PDB entry 8I03 | electron microscopy, 3.20 A resolution | chains A and C of the 11 polymer chains in the assembly

== Chain A ==
Name: Paired amphipathic helix protein pst1
From: Schizosaccharomyces pombe
UniProt: Q09750 (PST1_SCHPO); residue numbers follow UniProt; this construct covers 1-1522
Amino-acid sequence (1522 residues; each row starts with the number of its first residue):
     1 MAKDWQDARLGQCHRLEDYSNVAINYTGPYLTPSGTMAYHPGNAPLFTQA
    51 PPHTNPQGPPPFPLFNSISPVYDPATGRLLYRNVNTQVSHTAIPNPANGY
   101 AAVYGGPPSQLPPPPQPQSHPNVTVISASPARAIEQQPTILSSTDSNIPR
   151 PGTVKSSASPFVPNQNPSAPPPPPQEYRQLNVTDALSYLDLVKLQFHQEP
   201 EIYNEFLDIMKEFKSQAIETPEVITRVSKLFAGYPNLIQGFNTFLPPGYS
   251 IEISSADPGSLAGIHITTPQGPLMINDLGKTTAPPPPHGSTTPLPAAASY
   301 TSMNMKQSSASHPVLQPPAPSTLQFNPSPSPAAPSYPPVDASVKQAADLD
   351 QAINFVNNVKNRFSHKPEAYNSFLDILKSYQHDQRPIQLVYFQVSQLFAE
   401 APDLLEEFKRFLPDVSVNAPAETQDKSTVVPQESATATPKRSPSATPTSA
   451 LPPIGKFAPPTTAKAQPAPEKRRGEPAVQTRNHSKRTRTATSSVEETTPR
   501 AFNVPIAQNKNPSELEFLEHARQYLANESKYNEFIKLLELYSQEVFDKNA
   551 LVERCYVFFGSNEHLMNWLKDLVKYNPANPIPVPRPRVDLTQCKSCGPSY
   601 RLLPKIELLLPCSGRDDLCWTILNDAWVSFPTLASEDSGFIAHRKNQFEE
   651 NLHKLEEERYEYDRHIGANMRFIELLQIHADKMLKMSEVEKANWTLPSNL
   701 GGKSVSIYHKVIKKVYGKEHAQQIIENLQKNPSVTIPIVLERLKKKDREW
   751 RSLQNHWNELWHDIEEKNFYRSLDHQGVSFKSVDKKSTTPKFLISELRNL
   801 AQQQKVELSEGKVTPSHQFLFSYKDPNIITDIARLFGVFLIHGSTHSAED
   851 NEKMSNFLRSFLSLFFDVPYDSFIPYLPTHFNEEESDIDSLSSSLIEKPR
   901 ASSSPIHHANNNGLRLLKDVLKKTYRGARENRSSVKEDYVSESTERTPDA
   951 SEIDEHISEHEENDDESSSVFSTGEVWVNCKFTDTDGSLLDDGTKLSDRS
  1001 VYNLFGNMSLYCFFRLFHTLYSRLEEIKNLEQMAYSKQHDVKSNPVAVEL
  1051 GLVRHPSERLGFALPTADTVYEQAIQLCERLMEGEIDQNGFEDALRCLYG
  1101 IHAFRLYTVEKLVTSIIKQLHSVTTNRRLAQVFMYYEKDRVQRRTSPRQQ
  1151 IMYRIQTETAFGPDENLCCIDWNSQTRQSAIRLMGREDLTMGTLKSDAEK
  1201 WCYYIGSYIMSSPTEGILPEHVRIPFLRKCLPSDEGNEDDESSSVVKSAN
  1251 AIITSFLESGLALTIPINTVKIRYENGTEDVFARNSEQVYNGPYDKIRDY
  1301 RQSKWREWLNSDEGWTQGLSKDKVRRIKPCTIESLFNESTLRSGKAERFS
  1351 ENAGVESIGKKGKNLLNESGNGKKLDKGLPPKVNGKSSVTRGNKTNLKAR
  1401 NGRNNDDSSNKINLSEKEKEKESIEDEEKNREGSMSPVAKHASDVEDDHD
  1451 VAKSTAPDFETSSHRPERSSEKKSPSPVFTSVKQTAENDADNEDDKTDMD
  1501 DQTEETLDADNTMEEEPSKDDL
Unresolved in the structure: 1-502, 633-645, 883-970, 1220-1522
Curated features (UniProtKB/Swiss-Prot):
  - modified residue: Ser442 (Phosphoserine), Thr446 (Phosphothreonine), Ser1443 (Phosphoserine)

== Chain C ==
Name: Histone deacetylase clr6
From: Schizosaccharomyces pombe
Notes: EC 3.5.1.98
UniProt: O59702 (CLR6_SCHPO); numbering as in UniProt (aligned over 1-405)
Amino-acid sequence (405 residues; row label = number of the first residue in the row):
     1 MGFGKKKVSYFYDEDVGNYHYGPQHPMKPHRVRMVHNLVVNYNLYEKLNV
    51 ITPVRATRNDMTRCHTDEYIEFLWRVTPDTMEKFQPHQLKFNVGDDCPVF
   101 DGLYEFCSISAGGSIGAAQELNSGNAEIAINWAGGLHHAKKREASGFCYV
   151 NDIALAALELLKYHQRVLYIDIDVHHGDGVEEFFYTTDRVMTCSFHKFGE
   201 YFPGTGHIKDTGIGTGKNYAVNVPLRDGIDDESYESVFKPVISHIMQWFR
   251 PEAVILQCGTDSLAGDRLGCFNLSMKGHSMCVDFVKSFNLPMICVGGGGY
   301 TVRNVARVWTYETGLLAGEELDENLPYNDYLQYYGPDYKLNVLSNNMENH
   351 NTRQYLDSITSEIIENLRNLSFAPSVQMHKTPGDFTFENAEKQNIAKEEI
   401 MDERV
Unresolved in the structure: 1, 372-405
Curated features (UniProtKB/Swiss-Prot):
  - active site: His138

== How chain A and chain C interact ==
Pairs across the interface (104):
  Glu553(A) with Arg75(C), salt bridge
  Pro580(A) with Arg75(C)
  Ile581(A) with Lys83(C)
  Val583(A) with His87(C), hydrogen bond (backbone-side chain)
  Pro584(A) with Glu68(C); His87(C); Phe91(C), hydrophobic
  Arg585(A) with Lys90(C), hydrogen bond (backbone-side chain)
  Arg587(A) with Leu89(C), hydrogen bond (side chain-backbone); Glu143(C), salt bridge
  Cys596(A) with Ile213(C), hydrophobic
  Pro598(A) with Asp210(C)
  Ser599(A) with Asp210(C), hydrogen bond
  Tyr600(A) with Glu181(C), hydrogen bond; Tyr185(C)
  Glu607(A) with Arg142(C), salt bridge
  Leu610(A) with Glu68(C)
  Pro611(A) with Thr66(C); Asp67(C), hydrogen bond (backbone-backbone)
  Cys612(A) with Thr62(C); His65(C); Thr66(C); Asp67(C)
  Ser613(A) with Asn59(C); Asp67(C), hydrogen bond
  Gly614(A) with Asn59(C); Thr62(C); Arg63(C)
  Arg615(A) with Thr62(C); Arg63(C), hydrogen bond (side chain-backbone); Cys64(C), hydrogen bond (side chain-backbone); Lys141(C)
  Cys619(A) with Arg63(C)
  Ile622(A) with Leu161(C), hydrophobic; Thr187(C); Arg189(C)
  Leu623(A) with Leu158(C), hydrophobic; Phe183(C); Phe184(C), hydrophobic
  Asn624(A) with Glu182(C), hydrogen bond (side chain-backbone); Phe183(C), hydrogen bond (backbone-backbone); Thr186(C)
  Asp625(A) with Lys141(C), salt bridge
  Trp627(A) with Glu182(C); Ile213(C)
  Val628(A) with Glu182(C)
  Ser629(A) with Lys140(C); Glu182(C)
  Pro631(A) with Pro203(C)
  Glu649(A) with Gly265(C)
  Leu652(A) with Arg303(C)
  His653(A) with Arg267(C); Thr301(C)
  Glu656(A) with Thr301(C); Val302(C), hydrogen bond (side chain-backbone); Arg303(C), salt bridge
  Glu657(A) with Gln24(C); Lys28(C), salt bridge; Arg267(C), salt bridge
  Arg659(A) with Gln332(C), hydrogen bond (side chain-backbone); Tyr333(C), hydrogen bond (backbone-side chain)
  Tyr660(A) with His20(C); Lys28(C); His30(C); Tyr333(C), hydrogen bond (backbone-side chain)
  Asp663(A) with Tyr330(C); Tyr333(C), hydrogen bond
  Arg664(A) with His20(C)
  Gly667(A) with Asn18(C)
  Ala668(A) with Asn18(C)
  Arg671(A) with Asp15(C), salt bridge
  Lys703(A) with Arg55(C)
  Ser704(A) with Tyr19(C); Glu105(C)
  Val705(A) with Glu105(C)
  Ser706(A) with Gly102(C); Glu105(C), hydrogen bond
  Ile707(A) with Asn18(C)
  Lys710(A) with Asn18(C), hydrogen bond (side chain-backbone)
  Glu765(A) with Gly335(C); Pro336(C)
  Phe769(A) with Pro336(C)
  Tyr770(A) with Pro336(C)
  Leu773(A) with Ser344(C); Asn345(C); Asn346(C)
  Asp774(A) with Asn346(C), hydrogen bond
  His775(A) with Asn345(C), hydrogen bond; Asn346(C), hydrogen bond (backbone-side chain); Met347(C)
  Gln776(A) with Asn346(C), hydrogen bond (backbone-side chain); Glu348(C)
  Lys1042(A) with Lys339(C), hydrogen bond (backbone-side chain)
  Asn1044(A) with Asn324(C); Leu325(C), hydrogen bond (side chain-backbone); Tyr338(C), hydrogen bond (side chain-backbone)
  Ala1047(A) with Tyr338(C), hydrophobic
  Leu1052(A) with Leu331(C), hydrophobic; Gln332(C); Tyr338(C), hydrophobic
  Ile1101(A) with Ser344(C); Asn345(C); Asn346(C), hydrogen bond (backbone-side chain)
  Phe1104(A) with Asn346(C)
Also at the interface, not in a pair above, chain A (72 interface residues in all): Arg554, Pro582, Pro586, Leu618, Phe630, Thr632, Lys713, Asn758, His762, Gly777, Ser1043, Pro1045, Val1046, Leu1050
Also at the interface, not in a pair above, chain C (74 interface residues in all): Glu14, His25, Arg33, Phe84, Asp101, Gly204, Thr205, His207, Asp266, Tyr300, Tyr327, Asp337, Leu343
The authors on this interface:
  - specific contacts: Arg615(A)-Lys141(C), Asp625(A)-Lys141(C) (hydrogen bond)
  - interface residues, chain A: Leu618(A), Ile622(A), Leu623(A), Glu657(A)

== Overview ==
72 residues of chain A face 74 of chain C across their interface; the contacts include 26 hydrogen bonds and 8
salt bridges. Polar pairs include Glu553(A)-Arg75(C), Arg587(A)-Glu143(C) and Glu607(A)-Arg142(C). The authors
report a contact between Arg615(A) and Lys141(C); a hydrogen bond between Asp625(A) and Lys141(C). From the
paper: interface residues Leu618(A), Ile622(A) and Leu623(A) among others.
Here chain A is Paired amphipathic helix protein pst1 and chain C is Histone deacetylase clr6, both from
Schizosaccharomyces pombe. Entry 8I03 (Cryo-EM structure of the SIN3L complex from S. pombe) was determined by
electron microscopy together with 8I02 from the same study.
